8JAI - chains D and K of the 24 polymer chains in the assembly; structure by X-ray diffraction, 2.56 A resolution.

[Chain D (and K)]
Molecule: Ferritin heavy chain
Source organism: Homo sapiens
Notes: EC 1.16.3.1; chain K of this document is another copy of the same molecule, construct and numbering; everything in this record applies to it too
UniProt: P02794 (FRIH_HUMAN); residues 0-182 here correspond to UniProt positions 1-183 (UniProt number = residue number + 1)
Chain sequence (183 residues; row label = number of the first residue in the row; numbering starts at 0):
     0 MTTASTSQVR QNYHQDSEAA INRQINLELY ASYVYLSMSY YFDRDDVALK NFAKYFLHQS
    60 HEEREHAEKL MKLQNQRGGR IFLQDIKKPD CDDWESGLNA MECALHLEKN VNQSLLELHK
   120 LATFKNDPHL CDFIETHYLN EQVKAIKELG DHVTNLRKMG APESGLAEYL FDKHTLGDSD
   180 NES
Unresolved in the structure: 0-4, 177-182
Sequence notes: engineered mutation Phe123 (Asp124 in P02794)
Bound ions: Fe ion near Glu140 (its only coordinating residue here)

[Interface between chain D and chain K]
Pairs across the interface - 29 pairs, chain D then chain K:
  Lys146(D) - Asp42(K)  salt bridge
  Gly149(D) - Asp44(K)
  Asp150(D) - Asp42(K)
  Asp150(D) - Arg43(K)
  Asp150(D) - Asp44(K)
  Asp150(D) - Ala47(K)
  Asp150(D) - Lys49(K)
  Thr153(D) - Asp44(K)  hydrogen bond (side chain-backbone)
  Thr153(D) - Asp45(K)
  Thr153(D) - Val46(K)
  Thr153(D) - Ala47(K)
  Asn154(D) - Val46(K)
  Asn154(D) - Ala47(K)  hydrogen bond (side chain-backbone)
  Asn154(D) - Lys49(K)
  Lys157(D) - Asp45(K)
  Lys157(D) - Gly164(K)
  Lys157(D) - Leu165(K)  hydrogen bond (backbone-backbone)
  Met158(D) - Gly164(K)  hydrogen bond (backbone-backbone)
  Met158(D) - Leu165(K)
  Met158(D) - Tyr168(K)  hydrophobic
  Leu169(D) - Tyr168(K)  hydrogen bond (backbone-side chain)
  Leu169(D) - Leu169(K)  hydrophobic
  Phe170(D) - Tyr168(K)  hydrogen bond (backbone-side chain)
  His173(D) - Tyr168(K)
  His173(D) - Leu169(K)
  His173(D) - Lys172(K)  hydrogen bond (backbone-side chain)
  His173(D) - His173(K)
  Thr174(D) - Tyr168(K)  hydrogen bond
  Thr174(D) - Lys172(K)  hydrogen bond
Other interface residues (no listed pair), chain D (13 interface residues in all): Leu165, Ala166
Other interface residues (no listed pair), chain K (14 interface residues in all): Leu48

[Overview]
Chain D and chain K form an interface of 13 and 14 residues respectively; the contacts include 9 hydrogen
bonds and 1 salt bridge. Among the polar pairs are Lys146(D)-Asp42(K), Thr153(D)-Asp44(K) and
Asn154(D)-Ala47(K).
Chain D and chain K are both Ferritin heavy chain (Homo sapiens); the structure, Crystal Structure of Human
H-Ferritin variant 123F assembling in solution 1, was determined by X-ray diffraction (same publication as
8J9L and 8J9M).
